8K35 - chains G and D of the 24 polymer chains in the assembly; structure by electron microscopy, 3.44 A resolution.

[Chain G]
Protein: Tail tip protein L
Source organism: Escherichia phage Lambda
Reference sequence: P03738 (TIPL_LAMBD); numbering as in UniProt (aligned over 1-232)
Amino-acid sequence (232 residues; numbered 1 to 232; the number before each row is that of its first residue):
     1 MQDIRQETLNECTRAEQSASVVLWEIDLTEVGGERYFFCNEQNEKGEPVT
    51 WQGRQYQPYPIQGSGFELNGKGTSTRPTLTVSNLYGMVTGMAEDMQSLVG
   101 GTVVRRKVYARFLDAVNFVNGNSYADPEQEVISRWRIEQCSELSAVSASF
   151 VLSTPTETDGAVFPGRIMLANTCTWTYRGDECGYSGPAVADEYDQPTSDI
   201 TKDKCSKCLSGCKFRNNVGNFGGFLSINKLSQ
Metal / ion sites: 4Fe-4S cluster Fe: Cys173, Cys182, Cys205, Cys212
Ligand contacts: 4Fe-4S cluster (SF4): Cys173, Trp175, Tyr177, Cys182, Cys205, Lys207, Cys208, Cys212, Arg215, Asn217, Asn220, Phe221, Gly222
Curated features (UniProtKB/Swiss-Prot):
  - binding site ([4Fe-4S] cluster): Cys173, Cys182, Cys205, Cys212
  - mutagenesis: Cys173 (C173S: Complete loss of tail assembly), Cys182 (C182S: Complete loss of tail assembly), Cys205 (C205S: Complete loss of tail assembly), Cys212 (C212S: 96% loss of tail assembly)
What the authors report for this chain:
  - 4Fe-4S cluster coordination: Cys173, Cys182, Cys205, Cys212

[Chain D]
Protein: Tail tip protein M
Source organism: Escherichia phage Lambda
Reference sequence: P03737 (TIPM_LAMBD); residue numbers follow UniProt; this construct covers 1-109
Amino-acid sequence (109 residues; row label = number of the first residue in the row):
     1 MKTFRWKVKPGMDVASVPSVRKVRFGDGYSQRAPAGLNANLKTYSVTLSV
    51 PREEATVLESFLEEHGGWKSFLWTPPYEWRQIKVTCAKWSSRVSMLRVEF
   101 SAEFEQVVN

[Interface between chain G and chain D]
Residue-residue contacts - 18 pairs, chain G then chain D:
  Cys12(G) with Gln31(D), hydrogen bond (backbone-side chain)
  Arg14(G) with Gln31(D)
  Ala15(G) with Ser30(D); Gln31(D); Arg32(D), hydrogen bond (backbone-backbone)
  Glu16(G) with Arg32(D), salt bridge
  Gln17(G) with Arg21(D); Gln31(D), hydrogen bond; Arg32(D), hydrogen bond (backbone-backbone); Ala33(D); Pro34(D)
  Ser18(G) with Ala33(D)
  Ala19(G) with Pro34(D)
  Glu41(G) with Leu37(D)
  Gln42(G) with Leu37(D); Asn38(D)
  Asn43(G) with Asn38(D)
  Val49(G) with Leu37(D), hydrophobic
Interface residues without a listed pair, chain G (17 interface residues in all): Ser20, Val21, Glu44, Ala110, Leu113, Phe118
Interface residues without a listed pair, chain D (10 interface residues in all): Ala35, Gly36

[Summary]
Chain G and chain D form an interface of 17 and 10 residues respectively, with 4 hydrogen bonds and 1 salt
bridge. Polar pairs include Glu16(G)-Arg32(D), Cys12(G)-Gln31(D) and Gln17(G)-Gln31(D). Ligands of chain G:
4Fe-4S cluster. The paper reports 4Fe-4S cluster coordination by Cys173(G), Cys182(G) and Cys205(G) among
others.
Here chain G is Tail tip protein L and chain D is Tail tip protein M, both from Escherichia phage Lambda.
Entry 8K35 (Structure of the bacteriophage lambda tail tip complex) was determined by electron microscopy,
deposited together with 8K36, 8K37, 8K38 and 8K39.
